Entry 6LY8 (electron microscopy, 3.50 A resolution); this record covers chains A and G of the 8 polymer chains in the assembly.

[Chain A]
Protein: V-type ATP synthase alpha chain
From: Thermus thermophilus HB8
Notes: EC 7.1.2.2
UniProt: Q56403 (VATA_THET8); residue numbers follow UniProt; this construct covers 1-578
Amino-acid sequence (578 residues; numbered 1 to 578; the number before each row is that of its first residue):
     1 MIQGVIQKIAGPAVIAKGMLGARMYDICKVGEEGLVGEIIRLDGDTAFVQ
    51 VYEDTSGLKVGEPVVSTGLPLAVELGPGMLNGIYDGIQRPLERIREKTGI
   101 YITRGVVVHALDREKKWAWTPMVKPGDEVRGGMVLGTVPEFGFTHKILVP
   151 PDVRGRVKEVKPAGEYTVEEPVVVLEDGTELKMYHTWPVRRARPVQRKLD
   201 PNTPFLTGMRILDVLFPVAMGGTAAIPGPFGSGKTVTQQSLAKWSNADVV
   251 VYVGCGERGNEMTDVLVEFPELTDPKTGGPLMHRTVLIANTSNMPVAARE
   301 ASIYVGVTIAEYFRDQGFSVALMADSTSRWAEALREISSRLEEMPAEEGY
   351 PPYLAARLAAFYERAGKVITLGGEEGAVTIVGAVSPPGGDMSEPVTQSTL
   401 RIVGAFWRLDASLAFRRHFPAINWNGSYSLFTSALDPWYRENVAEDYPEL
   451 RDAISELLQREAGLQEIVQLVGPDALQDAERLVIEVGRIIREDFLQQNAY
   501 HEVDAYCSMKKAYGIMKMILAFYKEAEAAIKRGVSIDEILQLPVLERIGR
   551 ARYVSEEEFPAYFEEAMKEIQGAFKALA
Disordered / not traced: 578
Small-molecule neighbours: ADP (adenosine-5'-diphosphate): Met209, Pro229, Phe230, Gly231, Ser232, Gly233, Lys234, Thr235, Val236, Arg258, Glu261, Phe419, Gln497, Asn498, Ala499

[Chain G]
Protein: V-type ATP synthase subunit D
From: Thermus thermophilus HB8
UniProt: O87880 (VATD_THET8); residues 1-223 here = UniProt positions 1-223
Amino-acid sequence (223 residues; each row starts with the number of its first residue):
     1 MSQVSPTRMNLLQRRGQLRLAQKGVDLLKKKRDALVAEFFGLVREAMEAR
    51 KALDQAAKEAYAALLLAQAFDGPEVVAGAALGVPPLEGVEAEVENVWGSK
   101 VPRLKATFPDGALLSPVGTPAYTLEASRAFRRYAEALIRVANTETRLKKI
   151 GEEIKKTTRRVNALEQVVIPGIRAQIRFIQQVLEQREREDTFRLKRIKGK
   201 IEAREAEEEGGRPNPQVEIGAGL
Disordered / not traced: 1, 212-223

[Interface between chain A and chain G]
Pairs across the interface (7; chain A residue first):
  Glu342(A) - Ile201(G)
  Asp390(A) - Met9(G)
  Gln469(A) - Leu20(G)
  Leu470(A) - Gly24(G)
  Leu470(A) - Leu27(G)  hydrophobic
  Leu470(A) - Arg160(G)  hydrogen bond (backbone-side chain)
  Asp474(A) - Lys100(G)  hydrogen bond (backbone-side chain)
Other interface residues (no listed pair), chain A (12 interface residues in all): Asp43, Glu343, Met344, Pro345, Gly389, Glu466, Ala475
Other interface residues (no listed pair), chain G (14 interface residues in all): Gln17, Gly98, Leu194, Ile197, Lys198, Lys200, Glu208

[In short]
12 residues of chain A face 14 of chain G across their interface; the contacts include 2 hydrogen bonds. Among
the polar pairs are Leu470(A)-Arg160(G) and Asp474(A)-Lys100(G). Chain A binds ADP.
Here chain A is V-type ATP synthase alpha chain and chain G is V-type ATP synthase subunit D, both from
Thermus thermophilus HB8. Entry 6LY8 (V/A-ATPase from Thermus thermophilus, the soluble domain, including V1,
d, two EG stalks, and N-terminal domain ...) was determined by electron microscopy together with 6LY9 from the
same study.
